9G6Z - chains A and B; structure by X-ray diffraction, 2.22 A resolution.

[Chain A]
Molecule: Embryonic developmental protein tofu-6
From: Caenorhabditis elegans
UniProtKB: Q09293 (TOFU6_CAEEL); residue numbers follow UniProt; this construct covers 119-314
Sequence (201 residues; row label = number of the first residue in the row):
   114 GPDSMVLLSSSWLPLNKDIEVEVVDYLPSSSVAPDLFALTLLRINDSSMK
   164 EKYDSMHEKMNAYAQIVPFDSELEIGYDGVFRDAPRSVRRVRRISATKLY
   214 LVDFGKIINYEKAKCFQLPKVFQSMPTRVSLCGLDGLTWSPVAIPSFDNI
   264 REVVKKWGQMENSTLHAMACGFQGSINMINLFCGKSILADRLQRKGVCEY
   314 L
Not modelled in the structure: 114
Construct notes: expression tag (114-118)
Swiss-Prot annotation at these positions:
  - mutagenesis: Ser144 to Ser253 (In ust95; reduces the accumulation of type I and II 21U-RNAs. Unlike wild-type, does not localize to perinuclear foci. Does not cause sterility. Does not exhibit chromosome segregation defects)

[Chain B]
Molecule: Protein tofu-1
From: Caenorhabditis elegans
UniProtKB: O17608 (TOFU1_CAEEL); residue numbers follow UniProt; this construct covers 82-113
Sequence (37 residues; row label = number of the first residue in the row):
    77 GPDSMEVEESLLDALLGKALAGDQMNSRIEGLFEDLD
Not modelled in the structure: 77-84, 97-113
Construct notes: expression tag (77-81)

[Chain A / chain B interface]
Pairs across the interface (23; chain A residue first):
  Ser259(A) with Leu96(B)
  Asn262(A) with Ala95(B), hydrogen bond (side chain-backbone)
  Val266(A) with Leu91(B); Leu92(B), hydrophobic; Lys94(B); Ala95(B), hydrophobic
  Trp270(A) with Leu88(B), hydrophobic; Leu91(B), hydrophobic
  Met273(A) with Leu87(B); Leu91(B), hydrophobic
  Glu274(A) with Leu87(B)
  Leu301(A) with Leu88(B), hydrophobic
  Arg304(A) with Ser86(B); Leu88(B); Asp89(B), salt bridge; Leu92(B)
  Leu305(A) with Leu92(B), hydrophobic
  Lys308(A) with Glu85(B), salt bridge; Asp89(B), hydrogen bond (side chain-backbone); Leu92(B); Gly93(B); Leu96(B)
  Val310(A) with Leu96(B), hydrophobic
Other interface residues (no listed pair), chain A (13 interface residues in all): Ile263, Ser299

[In short]
13 residues of chain A face 11 of chain B across their interface, with 2 hydrogen bonds and 2 salt bridges.
Polar pairs include Arg304(A)-Asp89(B), Lys308(A)-Glu85(B) and Asn262(A)-Ala95(B). From UniProt: 3 mutagenesis
sites on chain A.
Chain A is Embryonic developmental protein tofu-6 and chain B is Protein tofu-1, both from Caenorhabditis
elegans; the structure, C. elegans TOFU-6 eTUDOR TOFU-1 peptide complex, was determined by X-ray diffraction.
